Entry 7TFJ (electron microscopy, 3.30 A resolution); this record covers chains D and E of the 10 polymer chains in the assembly.

== Chain D ==
Molecule: Replication factor C subunit 2
Organism: Saccharomyces cerevisiae
Reference sequence: P40348 (RFC2_YEAST); numbering as in UniProt (aligned over 1-353)
Chain sequence (353 residues; numbered 1 to 353; the number before each row is that of its first residue):
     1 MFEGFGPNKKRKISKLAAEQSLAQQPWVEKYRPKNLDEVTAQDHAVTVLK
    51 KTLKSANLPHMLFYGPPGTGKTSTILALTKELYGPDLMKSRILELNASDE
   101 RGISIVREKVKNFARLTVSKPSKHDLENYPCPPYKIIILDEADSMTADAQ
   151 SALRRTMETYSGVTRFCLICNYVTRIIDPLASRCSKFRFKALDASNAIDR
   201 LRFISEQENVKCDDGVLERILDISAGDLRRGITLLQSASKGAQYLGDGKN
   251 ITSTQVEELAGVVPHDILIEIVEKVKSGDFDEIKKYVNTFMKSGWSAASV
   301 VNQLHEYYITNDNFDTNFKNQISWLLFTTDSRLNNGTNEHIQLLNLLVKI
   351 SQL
Disordered / not traced: 1-22
Ion coordination: Mg2+: Thr-72 (together with ATP-gamma-S)
Ligand contacts:
  - ATP-gamma-S (AGS; phosphothiophosphoric acid-adenylate ester), molecule 1: Trp-27, Val-28, Tyr-31, Arg-32, Pro-33, Glu-38, Val-39, Thr-40, Gln-42, Pro-67, Gly-68, Thr-69, Gly-70, Lys-71, Thr-72, Ser-73, Asn-171, Leu-192, Arg-200, Leu-228, Arg-229, Ile-232
  - ATP-gamma-S (AGS), molecule 2: Arg-154, Glu-158, Pro-179, Arg-183
Curated features (UniProtKB/Swiss-Prot):
  - binding site (ATP): Val-28, Arg-32, Gly-65 to Ser-73, Asn-171, Arg-229
  - modified residue: Met-1 (N-acetylmethionine)

== Chain E ==
Molecule: Replication factor C subunit 5
Organism: Saccharomyces cerevisiae
Reference sequence: P38251 (RFC5_YEAST); residue numbers follow UniProt; this construct covers 1-354
Chain sequence (354 residues; numbered 1 to 354; the number before each row is that of its first residue):
     1 MSLWVDKYRPKSLNALSHNEELTNFLKSLSDQPRDLPHLLLYGPNGTGKK
    51 TRCMALLESIFGPGVYRLKIDVRQFVTASNRKLELNVVSSPYHLEITPSD
   101 MGNNDRIVIQELLKEVAQMEQVDFQDSKDGLAHRYKCVIINEANSLTKDA
   151 QAALRRTMEKYSKNIRLIMVCDSMSPIIAPIKSRCLLIRCPAPSDSEIST
   201 ILSDVVTNERIQLETKDILKRIAQASNGNLRVSLLMLESMALNNELALKS
   251 SSPIIKPDWIIVIHKLTRKIVKERSVNSLIECRAVLYDLLAHCIPANIIL
   301 KELTFSLLDVETLNTTNKSSIIEYSSVFDERLSLGNKAIFHLEGFIAKVM
   351 CCLD
Disordered / not traced: 120-132, 354
Ligand contacts:
  - ADP (adenosine-5'-diphosphate): Val-5, Tyr-8, Arg-9, Pro-10, Ala-15, Leu-16, Ser-17, His-18, Asn-45, Gly-46, Thr-47, Gly-48, Lys-49, Lys-50, Thr-51, Arg-52, Ile-201, Leu-230, Arg-231, Leu-234
  - ATP-gamma-S (AGS; phosphothiophosphoric acid-adenylate ester): Arg-155, Glu-159, Pro-180, Arg-184
Curated features (UniProtKB/Swiss-Prot):
  - binding site (ATP): Val-5, Ser-17, Gly-43 to Thr-51, Arg-231

== Interface between chain D and chain E ==
Contacting residue pairs (82):
  Ala-23(D) / Asp-35(E)
  Gln-24(D) / Arg-34(E)
  Gln-24(D) / Asp-35(E)
  Gln-25(D) / Asp-35(E)  hydrogen bond (backbone-side chain)
  Gln-25(D) / Ser-162(E)
  Gln-25(D) / Lys-163(E)
  Pro-26(D) / Ser-162(E)
  Pro-26(D) / Arg-166(E)
  Glu-29(D) / Glu-159(E)
  Arg-32(D) / Glu-159(E)  salt bridge
  Glu-94(D) / Lys-160(E)  salt bridge
  Asn-96(D) / Arg-156(E)
  Asn-96(D) / Lys-160(E)
  Ala-97(D) / Arg-106(E)  hydrogen bond (backbone-side chain)
  Ala-97(D) / Ala-152(E)
  Ala-97(D) / Ala-153(E)
  Ser-98(D) / Gln-110(E)  hydrogen bond (backbone-side chain)
  Ser-98(D) / Thr-157(E)
  Asp-99(D) / Arg-106(E)
  Glu-100(D) / Arg-106(E)
  Asp-140(D) / Arg-156(E)  salt bridge
  Glu-141(D) / Ala-152(E)
  Glu-141(D) / Arg-155(E)  salt bridge
  Glu-141(D) / Arg-156(E)
  Asn-171(D) / Arg-155(E)  hydrogen bond
  Asp-227(D) / Ser-183(E)  hydrogen bond
  Arg-229(D) / Glu-159(E)  salt bridge
  Arg-229(D) / Ser-183(E)  hydrogen bond
  Arg-229(D) / Arg-184(E)
  Gln-236(D) / Asp-35(E)
  Ser-237(D) / Leu-186(E)
  Lys-240(D) / Ser-28(E)
  Lys-240(D) / Gln-32(E)
  Lys-240(D) / Asp-35(E)  hydrogen bond (side chain-backbone)
  Tyr-244(D) / Asn-24(E)  hydrogen bond
  Tyr-244(D) / Ser-28(E)
  Tyr-244(D) / Asp-31(E)
  Leu-259(D) / Phe-25(E)  hydrophobic
  Phe-280(D) / Leu-308(E)  hydrophobic
  Phe-280(D) / Lys-318(E)
  Asp-281(D) / Lys-318(E)  salt bridge
  Lys-284(D) / Leu-308(E)
  Lys-284(D) / Asp-309(E)  salt bridge
  Lys-292(D) / Pro-44(E)
  Lys-292(D) / Ala-192(E)  hydrogen bond (backbone-backbone)
  Lys-292(D) / Asn-227(E)  hydrogen bond (side chain-backbone)
  Ser-293(D) / Arg-189(E)  hydrogen bond (backbone-side chain)
  Ser-293(D) / Pro-191(E)
  Gly-294(D) / Tyr-42(E)
  Gly-294(D) / Pro-44(E)
  Gly-294(D) / Arg-189(E)
  Trp-295(D) / Arg-189(E)
  Arg-332(D) / Ser-326(E)  hydrogen bond
  Arg-332(D) / Val-327(E)
  Asn-335(D) / Ser-333(E)  hydrogen bond (backbone-side chain)
  Asn-335(D) / Leu-334(E)
  Gly-336(D) / Ser-175(E)
  Gly-336(D) / Pro-176(E)
  Gly-336(D) / Ser-333(E)
  Thr-337(D) / Glu-330(E)
  Thr-337(D) / Ser-333(E)
  Asn-338(D) / Asn-297(E)
  Asn-338(D) / Lys-301(E)
  Asn-338(D) / Asp-329(E)
  Glu-339(D) / Ser-173(E)
  Glu-339(D) / Ser-175(E)  hydrogen bond
  His-340(D) / Phe-305(E)
  Ile-341(D) / Leu-300(E)  hydrophobic
  Ile-341(D) / Lys-301(E)
  Ile-341(D) / Ile-322(E)  hydrophobic
  Ile-341(D) / Ser-325(E)
  Ile-341(D) / Ser-326(E)
  Ile-341(D) / Asp-329(E)
  Gln-342(D) / Ser-326(E)  hydrogen bond
  Leu-344(D) / Phe-305(E)  hydrophobic
  Leu-344(D) / Leu-308(E)  hydrophobic
  Leu-344(D) / Ile-322(E)  hydrophobic
  Asn-345(D) / Ile-322(E)
  Asn-345(D) / Glu-323(E)
  Asn-345(D) / Ser-326(E)
  Lys-349(D) / Glu-323(E)  salt bridge
  Gln-352(D) / Ser-319(E)
Other interface residues (no listed pair), chain D (51 interface residues in all): Pro-67, Arg-230, Gly-241, Gly-261, Lys-285, Met-291, Ser-296, Leu-333, Val-348
Other interface residues (no listed pair), chain E (60 interface residues in all): Lys-27, Leu-36, Pro-37, Lys-114, Arg-134, Met-174, Ala-179, Pro-180, Lys-182, Leu-187, Gly-228, Thr-315

== In short ==
51 residues of chain D face 60 of chain E across their interface; the contacts include 15 hydrogen bonds and 8
salt bridges. Among the polar pairs are Arg-32(D)/Glu-159(E), Glu-94(D)/Lys-160(E) and Asp-140(D)/Arg-156(E).
One ATP-gamma-S molecule is bound between chain D and chain E.
Chain D is Replication factor C subunit 2 and chain E is Replication factor C subunit 5, both from
Saccharomyces cerevisiae; the structure, Atomic model of S. cerevisiae clamp-clamp loader complex PCNA-RFC
bound to DNA with a closed clamp ..., was determined by electron microscopy together with 7TFH, 7TFI, 7TFK and
7TFL from the same study.
